PDB entry 6QZA | X-ray diffraction, 3.09 A resolution | chains AAA and BBB of the 3 polymer chains in the assembly

== Chain AAA ==
Protein: HLA class II histocompatibility antigen, DR alpha chain
Source organism: Homo sapiens
UniProt: P01903 (DRA_HUMAN); residues 1-182 here correspond to UniProt positions 26-207 (UniProt number = residue number + 25)
Chain sequence (183 residues; numbered 0 to 182; the number before each row is that of its first residue; numbering starts at 0):
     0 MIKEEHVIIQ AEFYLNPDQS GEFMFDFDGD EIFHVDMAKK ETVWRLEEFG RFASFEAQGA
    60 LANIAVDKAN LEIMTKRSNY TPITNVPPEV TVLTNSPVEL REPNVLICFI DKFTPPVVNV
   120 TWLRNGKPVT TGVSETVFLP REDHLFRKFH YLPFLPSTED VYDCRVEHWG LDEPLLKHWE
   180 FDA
Unresolved in the structure: 0-2, 182
Differences from the reference sequence: initiating methionine (0)
Disulfides: Cys-107/Cys-163
Swiss-Prot annotation at these positions:
  - region: Glu-179 to Ala-182 (Connecting peptide)
  - site: Gln-9 (Self- and pathogen-derived peptide antigen), Gly-49 (Self-peptide antigen), Phe-51 (Self- and pathogen-derived peptide antigen), Ala-52 (Self-peptide antigen), Ser-53 (Self- and pathogen-derived peptide antigen), Glu-55 (Pathogen-derived peptide antigen), Asn-62 (Self- and pathogen-derived peptide antigen), Asn-69 (Pathogen-derived peptide antigen), Arg-76 (Self- and pathogen-derived peptide antigen)
  - glycosylation (N-linked (GlcNAc...) asparagine): Asn-78, Asn-118

== Chain BBB ==
Protein: HLA class II histocompatibility antigen, DRB1-1 beta chain
Source organism: Homo sapiens
UniProt: P04229 (2B11_HUMAN); residues 1-190 here correspond to UniProt positions 30-219 (UniProt number = residue number + 29)
Chain sequence (191 residues; numbered 0 to 190; the number before each row is that of its first residue; numbering starts at 0):
     0 MGDTRPRFLW QLKFECHFFN GTERVRLLER CIYNQEESVR FDSDVGEYRA VTELGRPDAE
    60 YWNSQKDLLE QRRAAVDTYC RHNYGVGESF TVQRRVEPKV TVYPSKTQPL QHHNLLVCSV
   120 SGFYPGSIEV RWFRNGQEEK AGVVSTGLIQ NGDWTFQTLV MLETVPRSGE VYTCQVEHPS
   180 VTSPLTVEWR A
Unresolved in the structure: 0, 108-110
Differences from the reference sequence: initiating methionine (0)
Disulfides: Cys-15/Cys-79, Cys-117/Cys-173

== Chain AAA / chain BBB interface ==
Residue-residue contacts (113):
  Glu-3(AAA) / His-16(BBB)  salt bridge
  Glu-3(AAA) / Phe-17(BBB)
  Glu-3(AAA) / Phe-18(BBB)
  Glu-4(AAA) / Phe-17(BBB)  hydrogen bond (backbone-backbone)
  Glu-4(AAA) / Asn-19(BBB)
  His-5(AAA) / His-16(BBB)
  His-5(AAA) / Phe-17(BBB)  hydrogen bond (backbone-backbone)
  His-5(AAA) / Tyr-83(BBB)
  His-5(AAA) / Val-91(BBB)
  Val-6(AAA) / Cys-15(BBB)
  Val-6(AAA) / His-16(BBB)
  Ile-7(AAA) / Phe-13(BBB)
  Ile-7(AAA) / Glu-14(BBB)
  Ile-7(AAA) / Cys-15(BBB)  hydrogen bond (backbone-backbone)
  Ile-7(AAA) / Phe-17(BBB)  hydrophobic
  Ile-8(AAA) / Phe-13(BBB)
  Gln-9(AAA) / Leu-11(BBB)
  Gln-9(AAA) / Lys-12(BBB)
  Gln-9(AAA) / Phe-13(BBB)  hydrogen bond (backbone-backbone)
  Gln-9(AAA) / Tyr-78(BBB)  hydrogen bond
  Ala-10(AAA) / Leu-11(BBB)
  Glu-11(AAA) / Gln-10(BBB)
  Glu-11(AAA) / Leu-11(BBB)  hydrogen bond (backbone-backbone)
  Glu-11(AAA) / Phe-13(BBB)
  Phe-12(AAA) / Trp-9(BBB)
  Tyr-13(AAA) / Leu-8(BBB)
  Tyr-13(AAA) / Trp-9(BBB)  hydrogen bond (backbone-backbone)
  Leu-14(AAA) / Arg-6(BBB)
  Leu-14(AAA) / Phe-7(BBB)
  Leu-14(AAA) / Leu-8(BBB)  hydrophobic
  Asn-15(AAA) / Arg-6(BBB)
  Asn-15(AAA) / Phe-7(BBB)  hydrogen bond (backbone-backbone)
  Pro-16(AAA) / Pro-5(BBB)
  Pro-16(AAA) / Arg-6(BBB)
  Asp-17(AAA) / Arg-6(BBB)  salt bridge
  Phe-24(AAA) / Asn-82(BBB)
  Phe-26(AAA) / Thr-90(BBB)
  Phe-26(AAA) / Val-91(BBB)
  Phe-26(AAA) / Tyr-123(BBB)
  Phe-26(AAA) / Trp-153(BBB)  hydrophobic
  Asp-27(AAA) / Gln-149(BBB)
  Gly-28(AAA) / Gln-149(BBB)
  Asp-29(AAA) / Tyr-123(BBB)
  Asp-29(AAA) / Gln-149(BBB)  hydrogen bond
  Asp-29(AAA) / Trp-153(BBB)
  Glu-30(AAA) / Trp-153(BBB)  hydrogen bond (backbone-side chain)
  Arg-44(AAA) / Gly-151(BBB)  hydrogen bond (side chain-backbone)
  Arg-44(AAA) / Asp-152(BBB)
  Arg-44(AAA) / Trp-153(BBB)
  Leu-45(AAA) / Arg-93(BBB)
  Leu-45(AAA) / Trp-153(BBB)
  Phe-48(AAA) / Phe-89(BBB)  hydrophobic
  Phe-48(AAA) / Trp-153(BBB)
  Phe-51(AAA) / Ser-88(BBB)
  Phe-51(AAA) / Phe-89(BBB)  hydrophobic
  Ala-52(AAA) / Val-85(BBB)  hydrophobic
  Ala-52(AAA) / Phe-89(BBB)  hydrophobic
  Asp-66(AAA) / Trp-9(BBB)
  Asp-66(AAA) / Leu-11(BBB)
  Asn-69(AAA) / Trp-9(BBB)
  Leu-70(AAA) / Phe-7(BBB)
  Leu-70(AAA) / Leu-8(BBB)
  Leu-70(AAA) / Trp-9(BBB)  hydrophobic
  Met-73(AAA) / Trp-9(BBB)  hydrophobic
  Met-73(AAA) / Tyr-32(BBB)  hydrophobic
  Met-73(AAA) / Asp-57(BBB)
  Thr-74(AAA) / Phe-7(BBB)
  Thr-74(AAA) / Tyr-32(BBB)
  Arg-76(AAA) / Leu-53(BBB)  hydrogen bond (side chain-backbone)
  Arg-76(AAA) / Pro-56(BBB)
  Arg-76(AAA) / Asp-57(BBB)  salt bridge
  Ser-77(AAA) / Tyr-32(BBB)  hydrogen bond
  Ser-77(AAA) / Leu-53(BBB)
  Tyr-79(AAA) / Phe-7(BBB)
  Thr-80(AAA) / Phe-7(BBB)
  Thr-80(AAA) / Tyr-32(BBB)  hydrogen bond (backbone-side chain)
  Thr-80(AAA) / Asn-33(BBB)  hydrogen bond (backbone-side chain)
  Pro-81(AAA) / Pro-5(BBB)  hydrophobic
  Pro-81(AAA) / Arg-6(BBB)
  Pro-81(AAA) / Phe-7(BBB)  hydrophobic
  Pro-81(AAA) / Asn-33(BBB)
  Ile-82(AAA) / Arg-6(BBB)  hydrogen bond (backbone-backbone)
  Ile-82(AAA) / Leu-8(BBB)  hydrophobic
  Ile-82(AAA) / Asn-33(BBB)
  Leu-92(AAA) / Ile-148(BBB)  hydrophobic
  Thr-93(AAA) / Gln-156(BBB)  hydrogen bond (backbone-side chain)
  Asn-94(AAA) / Gln-156(BBB)  hydrogen bond (backbone-side chain)
  Ser-95(AAA) / Ser-120(BBB)
  Pro-96(AAA) / Thr-100(BBB)
  Pro-96(AAA) / Ser-118(BBB)
  Pro-96(AAA) / Ser-120(BBB)
  Ile-106(AAA) / Asn-150(BBB)
  Thr-113(AAA) / Leu-8(BBB)
  Pro-115(AAA) / Leu-8(BBB)
  Pro-139(AAA) / Lys-12(BBB)
  Arg-140(AAA) / Lys-12(BBB)  hydrogen bond (backbone-side chain)
  Asp-142(AAA) / Gln-34(BBB)  hydrogen bond (backbone-side chain)
  His-143(AAA) / Gln-10(BBB)  hydrogen bond (backbone-side chain)
  His-143(AAA) / Lys-12(BBB)  hydrogen bond
  His-143(AAA) / Arg-29(BBB)
  His-143(AAA) / Ile-31(BBB)
  His-143(AAA) / Gln-34(BBB)
  Leu-144(AAA) / Gln-34(BBB)
  Phe-145(AAA) / Gln-10(BBB)
  Arg-146(AAA) / Gln-149(BBB)  hydrogen bond
  Phe-148(AAA) / Gln-149(BBB)
  Phe-148(AAA) / Asn-150(BBB)
  Phe-148(AAA) / Gly-151(BBB)
  Tyr-150(AAA) / Asn-150(BBB)  hydrogen bond (side chain-backbone)
  Tyr-150(AAA) / Gly-151(BBB)
  Tyr-150(AAA) / Asp-152(BBB)
  Trp-168(AAA) / Asp-2(BBB)
  Trp-168(AAA) / Arg-6(BBB)
Other interface residues (no listed pair), chain AAA (59 interface residues in all): Ile-31, Val-85, Pro-114, Thr-135
Other interface residues (no listed pair), chain BBB (47 interface residues in all): Arg-4, Gly-20, Glu-36

== Overview ==
The interface between chain AAA and chain BBB involves 59 residues on one side and 47 on the other; the
contacts include 24 hydrogen bonds and 3 salt bridges. Polar pairs include Glu-3(AAA)/His-16(BBB),
Asp-17(AAA)/Arg-6(BBB) and Arg-76(AAA)/Asp-57(BBB).
Here chain AAA is HLA class II histocompatibility antigen, DR alpha chain and chain BBB is HLA class II
histocompatibility antigen, DRB1-1 beta chain, both from Homo sapiens. Entry 6QZA (HLA-DR1 with GMF Influenza
PB1 Peptide) was determined by X-ray diffraction together with 6QZC and 6QZD from the same study.
